6H3J - chains A and B of the 3 polymer chains in the assembly; structure by electron microscopy, 3.70 A resolution.

# Chain A
Protein: Protein involved in gliding motility SprA
Organism: Flavobacterium johnsoniae
Reference sequence: A0A1M5G5I4 (A0A1M5G5I4_FLAJO); numbering as in UniProt (aligned over 1-2403)
Amino-acid sequence (2403 residues; each row starts with the number of its first residue):
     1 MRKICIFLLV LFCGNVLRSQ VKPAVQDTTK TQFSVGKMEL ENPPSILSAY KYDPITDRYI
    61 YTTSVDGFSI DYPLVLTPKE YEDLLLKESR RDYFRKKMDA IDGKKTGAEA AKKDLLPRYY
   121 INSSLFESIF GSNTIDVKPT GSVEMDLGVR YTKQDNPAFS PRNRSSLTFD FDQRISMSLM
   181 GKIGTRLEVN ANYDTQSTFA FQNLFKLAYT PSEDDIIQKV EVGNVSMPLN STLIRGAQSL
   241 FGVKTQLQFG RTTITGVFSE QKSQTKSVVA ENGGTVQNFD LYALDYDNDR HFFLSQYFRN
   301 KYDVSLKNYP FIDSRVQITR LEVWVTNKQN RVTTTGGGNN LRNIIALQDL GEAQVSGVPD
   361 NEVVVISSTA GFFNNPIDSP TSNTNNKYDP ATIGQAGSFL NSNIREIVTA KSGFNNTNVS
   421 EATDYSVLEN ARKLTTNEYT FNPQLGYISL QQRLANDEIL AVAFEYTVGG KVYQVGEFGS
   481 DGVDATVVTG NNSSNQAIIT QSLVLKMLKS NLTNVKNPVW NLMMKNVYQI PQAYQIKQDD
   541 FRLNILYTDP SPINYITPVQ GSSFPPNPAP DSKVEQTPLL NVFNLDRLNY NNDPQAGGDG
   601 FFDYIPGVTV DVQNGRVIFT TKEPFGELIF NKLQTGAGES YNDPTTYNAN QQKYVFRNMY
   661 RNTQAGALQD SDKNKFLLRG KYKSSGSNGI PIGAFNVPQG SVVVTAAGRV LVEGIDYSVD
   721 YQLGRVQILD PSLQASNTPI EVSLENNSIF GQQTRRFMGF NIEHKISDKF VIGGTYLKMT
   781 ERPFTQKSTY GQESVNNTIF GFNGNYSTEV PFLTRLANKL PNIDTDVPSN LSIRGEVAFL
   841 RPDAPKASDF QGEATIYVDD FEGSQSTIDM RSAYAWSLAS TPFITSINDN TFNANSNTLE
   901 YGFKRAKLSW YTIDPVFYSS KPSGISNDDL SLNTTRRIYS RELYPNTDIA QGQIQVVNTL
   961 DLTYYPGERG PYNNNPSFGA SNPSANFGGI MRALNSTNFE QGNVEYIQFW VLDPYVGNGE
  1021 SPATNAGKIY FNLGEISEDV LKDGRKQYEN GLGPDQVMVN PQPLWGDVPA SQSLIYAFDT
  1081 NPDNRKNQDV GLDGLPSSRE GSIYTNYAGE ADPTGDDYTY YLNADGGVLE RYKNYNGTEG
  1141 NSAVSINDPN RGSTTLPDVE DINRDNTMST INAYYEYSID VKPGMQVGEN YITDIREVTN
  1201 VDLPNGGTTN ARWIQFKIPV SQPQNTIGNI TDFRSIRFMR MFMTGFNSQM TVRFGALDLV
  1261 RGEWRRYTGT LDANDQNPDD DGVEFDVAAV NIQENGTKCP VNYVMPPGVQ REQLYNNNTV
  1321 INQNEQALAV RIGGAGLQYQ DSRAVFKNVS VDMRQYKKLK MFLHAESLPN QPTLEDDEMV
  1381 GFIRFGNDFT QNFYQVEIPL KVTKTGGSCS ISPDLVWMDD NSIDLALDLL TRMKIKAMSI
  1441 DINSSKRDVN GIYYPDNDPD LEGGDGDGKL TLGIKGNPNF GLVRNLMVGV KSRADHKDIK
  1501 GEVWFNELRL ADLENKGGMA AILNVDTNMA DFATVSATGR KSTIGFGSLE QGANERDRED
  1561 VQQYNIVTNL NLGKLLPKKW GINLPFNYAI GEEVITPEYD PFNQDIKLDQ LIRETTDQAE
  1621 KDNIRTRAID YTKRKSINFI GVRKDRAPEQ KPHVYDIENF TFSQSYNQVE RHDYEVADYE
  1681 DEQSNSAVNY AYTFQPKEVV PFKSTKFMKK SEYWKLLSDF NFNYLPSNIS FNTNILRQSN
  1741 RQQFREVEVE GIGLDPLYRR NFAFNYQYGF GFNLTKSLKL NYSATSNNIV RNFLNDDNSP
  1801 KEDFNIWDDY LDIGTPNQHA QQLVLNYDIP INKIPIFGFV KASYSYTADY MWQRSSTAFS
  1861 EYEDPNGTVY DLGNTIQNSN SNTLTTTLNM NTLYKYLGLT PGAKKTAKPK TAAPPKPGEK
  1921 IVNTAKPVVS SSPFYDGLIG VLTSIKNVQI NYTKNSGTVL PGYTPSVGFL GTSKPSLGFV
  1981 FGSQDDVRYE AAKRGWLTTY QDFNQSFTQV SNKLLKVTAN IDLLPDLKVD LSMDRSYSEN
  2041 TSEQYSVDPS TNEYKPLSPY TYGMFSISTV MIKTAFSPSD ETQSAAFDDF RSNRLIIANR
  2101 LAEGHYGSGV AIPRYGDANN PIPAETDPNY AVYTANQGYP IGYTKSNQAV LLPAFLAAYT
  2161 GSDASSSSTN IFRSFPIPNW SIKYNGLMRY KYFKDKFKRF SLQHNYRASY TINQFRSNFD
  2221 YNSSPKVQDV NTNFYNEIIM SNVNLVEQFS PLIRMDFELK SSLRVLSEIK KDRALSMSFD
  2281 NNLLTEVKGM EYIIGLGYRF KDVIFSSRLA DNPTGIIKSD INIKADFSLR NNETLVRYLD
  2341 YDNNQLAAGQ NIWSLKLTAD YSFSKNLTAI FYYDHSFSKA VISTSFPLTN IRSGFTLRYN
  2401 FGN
Not modelled in the structure: 1-133, 261-275, 636-638, 684-753, 783-794, 843-855, 947-954, 1112-1113, 1268-1282, 1311-1324, 1460-1468, 1648-1654, 1695-1723, 1748-1752, 1794-1803, 1893-1942, 2190-2194, 2303-2317
Sequence notes: conflict T1114 (Ala in A0A1M5G5I4)

# Chain B
Protein: Peptidyl-prolyl cis-trans isomerase
Organism: Flavobacterium johnsoniae
Notes: EC 5.2.1.8
Reference sequence: A5F9W9 (A5F9W9_FLAJ1); residues 1-176 here = UniProt positions 1-176
Amino-acid sequence (176 residues; each row starts with the number of its first residue):
     1 MKQLLTALLS LTLFISCSKD KDEVKDYTAE NEKEIVDYLA QNNLTAQRTN SGLYYIITKE
    61 GSSESEGENP GEEENTGEGE NTEENENDGH PTLNSNITVI YKGYFTNGKV FDESTEGVSY
   121 SLRTLIPGWK EGIPLLKSGG EIQLFVPAHL GYGSNGNKTV PGGAVLIFEI TLVSVN
Not modelled in the structure: 1-23, 63-89

# Interface between chain A and chain B
Contacting residue pairs - 39 pairs, chain A then chain B:
  Q395(A) - N94(B)  hydrogen bond (side chain-backbone)
  A396(A) - N96(B)
  A396(A) - N176(B)
  G2104(A) - S154(B)  hydrogen bond (backbone-side chain)
  G2104(A) - N155(B)  hydrogen bond (backbone-side chain)
  H2105(A) - G153(B)
  H2105(A) - S154(B)  hydrogen bond (backbone-backbone)
  H2105(A) - N155(B)
  Y2106(A) - H149(B)
  G2107(A) - K25(B)
  S2108(A) - V24(B)
  S2108(A) - K25(B)  hydrogen bond (backbone-backbone)
  S2108(A) - D26(B)
  G2109(A) - T28(B)
  V2110(A) - H149(B)
  D2127(A) - N94(B)  hydrogen bond
  Y2221(A) - G156(B)
  Y2221(A) - N157(B)
  N2222(A) - N157(B)
  N2222(A) - K158(B)
  S2223(A) - F111(B)
  S2223(A) - D112(B)
  S2223(A) - Y152(B)  hydrogen bond (backbone-side chain)
  S2223(A) - N157(B)
  S2223(A) - T159(B)
  S2224(A) - Y101(B)
  S2224(A) - Y120(B)  hydrogen bond
  S2224(A) - Y152(B)  hydrogen bond (backbone-side chain)
  P2225(A) - Y101(B)
  P2225(A) - D112(B)
  P2225(A) - L125(B)
  P2225(A) - W129(B)
  P2225(A) - Y152(B)
  K2226(A) - Y120(B)
  K2226(A) - T124(B)
  V2227(A) - T124(B)  hydrogen bond (backbone-backbone)
  V2227(A) - I126(B)  hydrophobic
  Q2228(A) - R123(B)
  Q2228(A) - T124(B)
Other interface residues (no listed pair), chain A (21 interface residues in all): T392, E2103, N2119
Other interface residues (no listed pair), chain B (28 interface residues in all): S95, E131, G151

# In short
The interface between chain A and chain B involves 21 residues on one side and 28 on the other; the contacts
include 10 hydrogen bonds. Polar pairs include Q395(A)-N94(B), G2104(A)-S154(B) and G2104(A)-N155(B).
Chain A is Protein involved in gliding motility SprA and chain B is Peptidyl-prolyl cis-trans isomerase, both
from Flavobacterium johnsoniae; the structure, Structural snapshots of the Type 9 protein translocon
Plug-complex, was determined by electron microscopy together with 6H3I from the same study.
